8DZW - chains A and C of the 9 polymer chains in the assembly; structure by electron microscopy, 2.46 A resolution.

== Chain A (and C) ==
Molecule: RSV fusion protein
Source organism: Human respiratory syncytial virus A2
Notes: chain C of this document is another copy of the same molecule, construct and numbering; everything in this record applies to it too
UniProt: A0A2H4WLA4 (A0A2H4WLA4_HRSV); numbering as in UniProt (aligned over 26-509)
Chain sequence (484 residues; row label = number of the first residue in the row):
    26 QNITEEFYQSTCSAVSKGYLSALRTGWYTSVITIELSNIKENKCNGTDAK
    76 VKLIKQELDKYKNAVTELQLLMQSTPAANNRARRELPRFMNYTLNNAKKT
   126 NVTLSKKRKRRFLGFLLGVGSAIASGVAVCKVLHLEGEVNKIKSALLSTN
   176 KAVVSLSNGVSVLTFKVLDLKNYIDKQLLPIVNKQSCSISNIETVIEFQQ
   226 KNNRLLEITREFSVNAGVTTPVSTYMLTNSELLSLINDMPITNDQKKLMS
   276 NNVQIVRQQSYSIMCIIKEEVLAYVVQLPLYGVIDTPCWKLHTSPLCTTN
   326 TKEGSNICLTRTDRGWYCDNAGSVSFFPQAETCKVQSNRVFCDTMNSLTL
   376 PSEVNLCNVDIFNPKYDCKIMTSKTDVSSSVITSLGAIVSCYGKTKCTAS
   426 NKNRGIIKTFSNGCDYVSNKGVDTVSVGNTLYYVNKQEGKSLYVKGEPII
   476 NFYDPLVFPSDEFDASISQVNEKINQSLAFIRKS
Disordered / not traced: 100-136, 207-209
Differences from the reference sequence: engineered mutation V152 (Ile in A0A2H4WLA4), C155 (Ser in A0A2H4WLA4), F190 (Ser in A0A2H4WLA4), C290 (Ser in A0A2H4WLA4)
Disulfide bonds: C37-C439, C69-C212, C155-C290, C313-C343, C322-C333, C358-C367, C382-C393, C416-C422

== How chain A and chain C interact ==
Contacting residue pairs - 41 pairs, chain A then chain C:
  E218(A) - A74(C)
  I221(A) - I217(C)  hydrophobic
  Q225(A) - K85(C)  hydrogen bond
  Q225(A) - Q224(C)
  T249(A) - E92(C)
  T249(A) - R235(C)
  Y250(A) - R235(C)  hydrogen bond
  N254(A) - E92(C)
  N254(A) - L95(C)
  Q279(A) - L96(C)
  Q279(A) - A241(C)
  Q283(A) - N240(C)
  Q283(A) - A241(C)
  S362(A) - S99(C)  hydrogen bond (side chain-backbone)
  S398(A) - D489(C)
  T400(A) - K394(C)  hydrogen bond
  V402(A) - L373(C)  hydrophobic
  S404(A) - L142(C)
  S405(A) - G143(C)
  S405(A) - V144(C)  hydrogen bond (backbone-backbone)
  V406(A) - V144(C)
  I407(A) - V144(C)  hydrogen bond (backbone-backbone)
  I407(A) - G145(C)
  K427(A) - N183(C)
  G453(A) - T374(C)
  N454(A) - N345(C)
  N454(A) - S348(C)  hydrogen bond
  N454(A) - S350(C)
  N454(A) - T369(C)
  N454(A) - T374(C)  hydrogen bond (backbone-side chain)
  T455(A) - T369(C)  hydrogen bond (side chain-backbone)
  T455(A) - S372(C)
  Y458(A) - W52(C)
  Y458(A) - A149(C)  hydrophobic
  Y458(A) - S150(C)
  V459(A) - A149(C)
  N460(A) - S146(C)  hydrogen bond
  K461(A) - K156(C)  hydrogen bond (backbone-side chain)
  E463(A) - K156(C)  salt bridge
  D486(A) - D489(C)
  K508(A) - R507(C)
Also at the interface, not in a pair above, chain A (37 interface residues in all): F137, I217, S248, V278, E328, R339, K399, V452, L456, Y457
Also at the interface, not in a pair above, chain C (41 interface residues in all): T50, L78, F140, A153, V185, V239, M370, K390, F488, Q494

== Summary ==
The interface between chain A and chain C involves 37 residues on one side and 41 on the other; the contacts
include 11 hydrogen bonds and 1 salt bridge. Polar contacts include E463(A)-K156(C), Q225(A)-K85(C) and
Y250(A)-R235(C).
Chain A and chain C are both RSV fusion protein (Human respiratory syncytial virus A2); the structure, RSV F
trimer bound to RSV-199 Fab, was determined by electron microscopy (same publication as 8E2U and 8EBP).
